PDB entry 4GL8 | X-ray diffraction, 2.20 A resolution | chains A and C

[Chain A]
Name: Oligopeptide ABC transporter OppAIV
Organism: Borrelia burgdorferi B31
UniProtKB: H7C7K8 (H7C7K8_BORBU); numbering as in UniProt (aligned over 24-530)
Amino-acid sequence (529 residues; numbered 2 to 530; the number before each row is that of its first residue):
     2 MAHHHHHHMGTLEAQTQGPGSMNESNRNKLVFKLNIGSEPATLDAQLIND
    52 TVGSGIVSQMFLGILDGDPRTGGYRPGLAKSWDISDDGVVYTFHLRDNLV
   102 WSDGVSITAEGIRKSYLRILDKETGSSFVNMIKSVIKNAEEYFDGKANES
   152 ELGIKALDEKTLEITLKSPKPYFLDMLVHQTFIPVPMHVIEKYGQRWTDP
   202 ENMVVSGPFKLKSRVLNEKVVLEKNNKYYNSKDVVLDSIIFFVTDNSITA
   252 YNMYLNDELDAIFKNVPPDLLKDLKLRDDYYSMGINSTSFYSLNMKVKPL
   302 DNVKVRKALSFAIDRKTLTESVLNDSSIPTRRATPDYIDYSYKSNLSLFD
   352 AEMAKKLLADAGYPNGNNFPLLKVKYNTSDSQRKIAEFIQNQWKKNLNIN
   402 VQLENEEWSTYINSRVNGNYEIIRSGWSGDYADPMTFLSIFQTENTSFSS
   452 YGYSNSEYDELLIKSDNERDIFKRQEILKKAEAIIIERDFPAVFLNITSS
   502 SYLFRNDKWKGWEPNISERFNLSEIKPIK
Unresolved in the structure: 2-29, 530
Construct notes: expression tag (2-23)

[Chain C]
Name: Peptide of unknown sequence
Organism: Escherichia coli
Amino-acid sequence (4 residues; numbered 0 to 3; the number before each row is that of its first residue; numbering starts at 0; X marks 4 residues of unknown identity (built as UNK)):
     0 XXXX

[Chain A / chain C interface]
Interface residues of chain A (facing chain C), 16 residues: N50, D51, T52, F129, H180, Q181, S288, N378, Q383, W409, R416, R425, G427, W428, S429, D431

[Overview]
Chain A and chain C make no direct contact in this assembly.
Here chain A is Oligopeptide ABC transporter OppAIV (Borrelia burgdorferi B31) and chain C is Peptide of
unknown sequence (Escherichia coli). Entry 4GL8 (X-ray crystal structure of a periplasmic oligopeptide-binding
protein/Oligopeptide ABC transporter(OppAIV) from Borrelia burgdorferi) was determined by X-ray diffraction.
